Entry 6J9E (electron microscopy, 3.41 A resolution); this record covers chains D and I of the 10 polymer chains in the assembly.

# Chain D
Protein: DNA-directed RNA polymerase subunit beta'
Source organism: Xanthomonas oryzae pv. oryzae PXO99A
Notes: EC 2.7.7.6
Reference sequence: B2SQQ2 (RPOC_XANOP); numbering as in UniProt (aligned over 1-1405)
Sequence (1405 residues; each row starts with the number of its first residue):
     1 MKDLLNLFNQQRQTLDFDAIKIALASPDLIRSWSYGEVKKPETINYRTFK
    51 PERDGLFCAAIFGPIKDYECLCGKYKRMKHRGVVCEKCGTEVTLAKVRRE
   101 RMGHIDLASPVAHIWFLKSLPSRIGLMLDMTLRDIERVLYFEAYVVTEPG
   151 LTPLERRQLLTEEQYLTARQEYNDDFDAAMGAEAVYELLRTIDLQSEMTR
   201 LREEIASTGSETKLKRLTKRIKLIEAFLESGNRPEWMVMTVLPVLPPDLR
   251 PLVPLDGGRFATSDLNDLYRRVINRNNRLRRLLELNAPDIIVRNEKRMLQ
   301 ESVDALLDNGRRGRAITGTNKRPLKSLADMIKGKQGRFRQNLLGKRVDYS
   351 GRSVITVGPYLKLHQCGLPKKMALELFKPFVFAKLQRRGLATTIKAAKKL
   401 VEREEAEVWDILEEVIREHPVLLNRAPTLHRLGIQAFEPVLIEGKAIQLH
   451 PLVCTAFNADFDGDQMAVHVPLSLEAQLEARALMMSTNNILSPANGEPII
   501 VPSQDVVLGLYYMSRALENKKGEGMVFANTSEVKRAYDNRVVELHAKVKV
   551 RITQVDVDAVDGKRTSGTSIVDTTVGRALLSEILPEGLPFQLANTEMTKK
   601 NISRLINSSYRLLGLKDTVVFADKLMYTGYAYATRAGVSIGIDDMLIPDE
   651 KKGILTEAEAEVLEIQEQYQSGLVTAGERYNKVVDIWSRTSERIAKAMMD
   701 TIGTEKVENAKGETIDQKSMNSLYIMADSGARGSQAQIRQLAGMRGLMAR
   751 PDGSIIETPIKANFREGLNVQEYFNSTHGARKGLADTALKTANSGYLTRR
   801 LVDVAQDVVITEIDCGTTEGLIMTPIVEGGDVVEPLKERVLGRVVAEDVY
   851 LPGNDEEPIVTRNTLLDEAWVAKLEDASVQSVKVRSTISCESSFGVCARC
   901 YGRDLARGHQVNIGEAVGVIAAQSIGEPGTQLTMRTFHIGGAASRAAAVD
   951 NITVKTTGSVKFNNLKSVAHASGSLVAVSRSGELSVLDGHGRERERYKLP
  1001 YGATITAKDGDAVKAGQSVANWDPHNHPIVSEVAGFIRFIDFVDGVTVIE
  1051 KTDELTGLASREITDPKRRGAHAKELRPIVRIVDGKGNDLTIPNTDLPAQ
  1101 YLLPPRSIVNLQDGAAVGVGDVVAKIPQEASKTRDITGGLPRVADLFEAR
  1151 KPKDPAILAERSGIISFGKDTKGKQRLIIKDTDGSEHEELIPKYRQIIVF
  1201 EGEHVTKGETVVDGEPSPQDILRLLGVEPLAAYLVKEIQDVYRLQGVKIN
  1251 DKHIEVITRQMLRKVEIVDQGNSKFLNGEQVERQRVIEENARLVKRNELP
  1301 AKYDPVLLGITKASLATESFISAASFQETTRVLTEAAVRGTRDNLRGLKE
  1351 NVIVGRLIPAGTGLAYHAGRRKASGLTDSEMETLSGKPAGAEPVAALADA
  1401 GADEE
Unresolved in the structure: 148-155, 317-320, 559-563, 850-859, 934-949, 967-976, 1008-1011, 1025-1138, 1372-1405
Bound ions: Zn2+ site 1: Cys72, Cys85; Mg2+: Asp462 (shared with A20(I) of chain I); Zn2+ site 2: Cys815, Cys890, Cys900
Curated features (UniProtKB/Swiss-Prot):
  - binding site (Zn(2+)): Cys70, Cys72, Cys85, Cys88, Cys815, Cys890, Cys897, Cys900
  - binding site (Mg(2+)): Asp460, Asp462, Asp464
Reported in the primary citation:
  - binding site for the 20-nt RNA strand (chain I): Met1

# Chain I
Molecule: 20-nt RNA strand
Sequence (20 nucleotides; numbered 1 to 20; the number before each row is that of its first residue):
     1 GCAUUCAAAGCGGAGAGGUA
Unresolved in the structure: 1-8
Bound ions: Mg2+: A20 (shared with Asp462(D) of chain D)

# Interface between chain D and chain I
Pairs across the interface (12):
  Pro251(D) with C11(I), base contact
  Leu252(D) with C11(I), hydrogen bond to the base
  Val253(D) with C11(I), base contact; G12(I), sugar contact
  Pro254(D) with C11(I), base contact
  Leu255(D) with G12(I), base contact
  Ala261(D) with G12(I), base contact
  Arg425(D) with A20(I), hydrogen bond to the sugar
  Asp462(D) with A20(I), sugar contact
  Gly463(D) with U19(I), sugar contact; A20(I), sugar contact
  Asp464(D) with A20(I), hydrogen bond to the sugar
Also at the interface, not in a pair above, chain D (11 interface residues in all): Met1
Also at the interface, not in a pair above, chain I (5 interface residues in all): A9

# Summary
11 residues of chain D and 5 residues of chain I are in contact, with 3 hydrogen bonds. Among the polar pairs
are Leu252(D)-C11(I), Arg425(D)-A20(I) and Asp464(D)-A20(I). UniProt lists 8 Zn2+-binding residues and 3
Mg2+-binding residues on chain D. The paper reports a binding site for the 20-nt RNA strand (chain I) at
Met1(D).
Here chain D is DNA-directed RNA polymerase subunit beta' (Xanthomonas oryzae pv. oryzae PXO99A) and chain I
is a 20-nt RNA strand. Entry 6J9E (Cryo-EM structure of Xanthomonos oryzae transcription elongation complex
with NusA and the bacteriophage protein P7) was determined by electron microscopy together with 6J9F from the
same study.
